PDB entry 4O9C | X-ray diffraction, 2.00 A resolution | chains A and F of the 4 polymer chains in the assembly

Chain A (and F):
Protein: Acetyl-CoA acetyltransferase
From: Ralstonia eutropha
Notes: EC 2.3.1.9; chain F of this document is another copy of the same molecule, construct and numbering; everything in this record applies to it too
Reference sequence: P14611 (THIL_CUPNH); residues 1-393 here = UniProt positions 1-393
Sequence (393 residues; numbered 1 to 393; the number before each row is that of its first residue):
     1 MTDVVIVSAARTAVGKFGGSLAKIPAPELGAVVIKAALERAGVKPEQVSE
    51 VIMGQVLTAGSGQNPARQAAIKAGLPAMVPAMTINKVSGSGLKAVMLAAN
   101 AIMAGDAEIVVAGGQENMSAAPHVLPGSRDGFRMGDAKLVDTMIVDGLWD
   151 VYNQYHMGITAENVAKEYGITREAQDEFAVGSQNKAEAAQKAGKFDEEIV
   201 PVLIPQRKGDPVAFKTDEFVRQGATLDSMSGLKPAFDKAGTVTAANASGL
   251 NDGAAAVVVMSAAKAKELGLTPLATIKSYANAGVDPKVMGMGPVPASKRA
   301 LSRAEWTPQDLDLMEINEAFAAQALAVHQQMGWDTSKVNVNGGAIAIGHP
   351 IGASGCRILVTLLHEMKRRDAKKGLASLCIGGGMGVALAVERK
Sequence notes: engineered mutation Ser88 (Cys in P14611)
UniProt features mapped onto this chain:
  - active site (Proton acceptor): His349, Cys379
  - mutagenesis: His156 (H156A: Almost complete loss of acetoacetyl-CoA thiolase activity), Phe219 (F219A: About 50% loss of acetoacetyl-CoA thiolase activity; F219Y: 2-fold increase of acetoacetyl-CoA thiolase activity), Arg221 (R221A: Almost complete loss of acetoacetyl-CoA thiolase activity), Ser248 (S248A: About 40% loss of acetoacetyl-CoA thiolase activity), His349 (H349A: Almost complete loss of acetoacetyl-CoA thiolase activity), Cys379 (C379S: Almost complete loss of acetoacetyl-CoA thiolase activity)

Interface between chain A and chain F:
Residue-residue contacts (18; chain A residue first):
  Leu125(A) - Leu125(F)  hydrophobic
  Ser128(A) - Gly131(F)
  Ser128(A) - Phe132(F)  hydrogen bond (backbone-backbone)
  Arg129(A) - Gly131(F)
  Arg129(A) - Phe132(F)  hydrogen bond (backbone-backbone)
  Arg129(A) - Arg133(F)  hydrogen bond (side chain-backbone)
  Arg129(A) - Met134(F)
  Asp130(A) - Asp130(F)
  Asp130(A) - Gly131(F)
  Gly131(A) - Ser128(F)
  Gly131(A) - Arg129(F)
  Gly131(A) - Asp130(F)
  Gly131(A) - Gly131(F)
  Phe132(A) - Ser128(F)  hydrogen bond (backbone-backbone)
  Phe132(A) - Arg129(F)  hydrogen bond (backbone-backbone)
  Arg133(A) - Arg129(F)  hydrogen bond (backbone-side chain)
  Arg133(A) - Asp130(F)  salt bridge
  Met134(A) - Arg129(F)

In short:
Chain A and chain F each contribute 8 residues to their interface, with 6 hydrogen bonds and 1 salt bridge.
Polar pairs include Arg133(A)-Asp130(F), Arg129(A)-Arg133(F) and Ser128(A)-Phe132(F). Curated annotation
(UniProt) lists active-site residues His349(A) and Cys379(A) and 6 mutagenesis sites on chain A.
Both chains are Acetyl-CoA acetyltransferase (Ralstonia eutropha). Entry 4O9C (Crystal structure of
Beta-ketothiolase (PhaA) from Ralstonia eutropha H16) was determined by X-ray diffraction, deposited together
with 4O9A and 4O99.
